Entry 6LHO (electron microscopy, 3.13 A resolution); this record covers chains A and C of the 3 polymer chains in the assembly.

== Chain A ==
Name: VP1 protein
From: Coxsackievirus A16
UniProt: A0A2S1BJ89 (A0A2S1BJ89_9ENTO); residues 1-297 here correspond to UniProt positions 566-862 (UniProt number = residue number + 565)
Sequence (297 residues; row label = number of the first residue in the row):
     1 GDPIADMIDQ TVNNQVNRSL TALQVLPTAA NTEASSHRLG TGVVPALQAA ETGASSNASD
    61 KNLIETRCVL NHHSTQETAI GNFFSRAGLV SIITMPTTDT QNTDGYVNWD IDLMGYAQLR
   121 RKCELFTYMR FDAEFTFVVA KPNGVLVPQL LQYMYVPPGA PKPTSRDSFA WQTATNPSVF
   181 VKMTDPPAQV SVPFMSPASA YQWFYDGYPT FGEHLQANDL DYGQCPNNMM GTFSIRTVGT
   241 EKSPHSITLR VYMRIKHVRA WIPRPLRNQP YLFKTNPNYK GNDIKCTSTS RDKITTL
Unresolved in the structure: 1-72, 98-103, 211-221

== Chain C ==
Name: VP3 protein
From: Coxsackievirus A16
Notes: EC 3.4.22.29, 3.6.1.15, 3.4.22.28, 2.7.7.48
UniProt: A0A2R4NBT3 (A0A2R4NBT3_9ENTO); residues 1-242 here correspond to UniProt positions 324-565 (UniProt number = residue number + 323)
Sequence (242 residues; row label = number of the first residue in the row):
     1 GIPTELKPGT NQFLTTDDGV SAPILPGFHP TPPIHIPGEV HNLLEICRVE TILEVNNLKT
    61 NETTPMQRLC FPVSVQSKTG ELCAAFRADP GRDGPWQSTI LGQLCRYYTQ WSGSLEVTFM
   121 FAGSFMATGK MLIAYTPPGG NVPADRITAM LGTHVIWDFG LQSSVTLVVP WISNTHYRAH
   181 ARAGYFDYYT TGIITIWYQT NYVVPIGAPT TAYIVALAAA QDNFTMKLCK DTEDIEQTAN
   241 IQ
Unresolved in the structure: 176-188, 233-242

== Interface between chain A and chain C ==
Contacting residue pairs (105; chain A residue first):
  His73(A) - Thr225(C)
  Thr75(A) - Asn42(C)
  Thr75(A) - Leu44(C)
  Thr75(A) - Thr225(C)
  Glu77(A) - Tyr108(C)  hydrogen bond (backbone-side chain)
  Glu77(A) - Lys227(C)
  Glu77(A) - Leu228(C)  hydrogen bond (side chain-backbone)
  Glu77(A) - Cys229(C)
  Thr78(A) - Asn42(C)  hydrogen bond
  Thr78(A) - Leu43(C)  hydrogen bond (backbone-backbone)
  Thr78(A) - Leu44(C)
  Thr78(A) - Tyr108(C)
  Thr78(A) - Met226(C)
  Ala79(A) - His41(C)
  Ala79(A) - Asn42(C)
  Ile80(A) - Val40(C)
  Ile80(A) - His41(C)  hydrogen bond (backbone-backbone)
  Phe83(A) - Leu43(C)  hydrophobic
  Arg86(A) - Thr15(C)
  Arg86(A) - Thr16(C)
  Arg86(A) - Cys229(C)  hydrogen bond
  Ala87(A) - Thr15(C)  hydrogen bond (backbone-backbone)
  Gln118(A) - Asp231(C)
  Gln118(A) - Thr232(C)
  Arg121(A) - Gln103(C)  hydrogen bond
  Arg121(A) - Tyr107(C)  hydrogen bond
  Phe126(A) - Val40(C)  hydrophobic
  Tyr128(A) - Ile36(C)  hydrophobic
  Arg130(A) - Thr31(C)  hydrogen bond (side chain-backbone)
  Arg130(A) - Pro32(C)
  Arg130(A) - Pro33(C)
  Glu134(A) - Gly19(C)
  Glu134(A) - Ser21(C)
  Thr136(A) - Phe13(C)
  Val138(A) - Phe13(C)  hydrophobic
  Tyr155(A) - Ile24(C)  hydrophobic
  Pro177(A) - Ile24(C)  hydrophobic
  Pro186(A) - Asn11(C)
  Gln189(A) - Ser21(C)
  Val190(A) - Ser21(C)
  Val190(A) - Ala22(C)
  Val190(A) - Ile24(C)  hydrophobic
  Ser191(A) - Ser21(C)
  Ser191(A) - Ala22(C)  hydrogen bond (backbone-backbone)
  Ser191(A) - Pro23(C)
  Ser191(A) - Ile24(C)  hydrogen bond (backbone-backbone)
  Val192(A) - Ile24(C)  hydrophobic
  Pro193(A) - Ile24(C)
  Phe194(A) - Phe28(C)
  Phe194(A) - Pro30(C)
  Met195(A) - Phe28(C)  hydrophobic
  Ser196(A) - Thr31(C)  hydrogen bond (backbone-side chain)
  Pro197(A) - Thr31(C)
  Ala198(A) - Thr31(C)  hydrogen bond (backbone-side chain)
  Ser199(A) - Pro32(C)
  Ser199(A) - Pro33(C)
  Ser199(A) - Ile34(C)  hydrogen bond (side chain-backbone)
  Arg254(A) - Asp17(C)  hydrogen bond (side chain-backbone)
  Arg254(A) - Asp18(C)  salt bridge
  Arg254(A) - Gly19(C)
  Arg259(A) - Pro33(C)
  Arg259(A) - Glu39(C)  salt bridge
  Ala260(A) - Glu39(C)
  Ala260(A) - Val40(C)  hydrogen bond (backbone-backbone)
  Trp261(A) - Ile36(C)  hydrogen bond (side chain-backbone)
  Trp261(A) - Gly38(C)
  Trp261(A) - Glu39(C)
  Ile262(A) - Pro37(C)
  Ile262(A) - Gly38(C)  hydrogen bond (backbone-backbone)
  Pro263(A) - Val40(C)
  Leu266(A) - Ile100(C)  hydrophobic
  Leu266(A) - Gln103(C)
  Cys286(A) - Glu62(C)
  Cys286(A) - Arg68(C)
  Thr287(A) - Gln97(C)
  Thr287(A) - Ser98(C)
  Ser288(A) - Glu54(C)  hydrogen bond
  Ser288(A) - Asn57(C)
  Ser288(A) - Arg68(C)  hydrogen bond
  Ser288(A) - Gly94(C)
  Thr289(A) - Asn57(C)  hydrogen bond (backbone-side chain)
  Thr289(A) - Asp93(C)
  Thr289(A) - Gly94(C)
  Thr289(A) - Gln97(C)
  Ser290(A) - Asn57(C)
  Ser290(A) - Leu58(C)
  Ser290(A) - Lys59(C)
  Ser290(A) - Glu62(C)  hydrogen bond
  Ser290(A) - Arg68(C)  hydrogen bond
  Arg291(A) - Val55(C)  hydrogen bond (side chain-backbone)
  Arg291(A) - Asn57(C)  hydrogen bond (backbone-backbone)
  Arg291(A) - Leu58(C)
  Arg291(A) - Lys59(C)  hydrogen bond (backbone-backbone)
  Arg291(A) - Ala85(C)  hydrogen bond (side chain-backbone)
  Lys293(A) - Leu58(C)
  Ile294(A) - Val55(C)
  Ile294(A) - Asn56(C)
  Ile294(A) - Leu58(C)
  Ile294(A) - Phe71(C)  hydrophobic
  Ile294(A) - Cys83(C)
  Ile294(A) - Ala85(C)  hydrogen bond (backbone-backbone)
  Thr295(A) - Leu82(C)
  Thr295(A) - Ala85(C)
  Leu297(A) - Arg87(C)  hydrogen bond (backbone-side chain)
  Leu297(A) - Ile193(C)  hydrophobic
Other interface residues (no listed pair), chain A (55 interface residues in all): Ser74, Lys122, Leu125, Pro187, Ala200, Tyr252, Asp292
Other interface residues (no listed pair), chain C (62 interface residues in all): Val20, Leu25, Ile46, Ala84, Phe86, Pro95, Leu104

== In short ==
55 residues of chain A face 62 of chain C across their interface, with 30 hydrogen bonds and 2 salt bridges.
Among the polar pairs are Arg254(A)-Asp18(C), Arg259(A)-Glu39(C) and Glu77(A)-Tyr108(C).
Chain A is VP1 protein and chain C is VP3 protein, both from Coxsackievirus A16; the structure, The cryo-EM
structure of coxsackievirus A16 empty particle in complex with Fab 18A7, was determined by electron microscopy
(same publication as 6LHA, 6LHB, 6LHC, 6LHK, 6LHL and 6LHP).
